PDB entry 8J78 | electron microscopy, 3.88 A resolution | chains F and K of the 12 polymer chains in the assembly

Chain F:
Protein: Methylcrotonoyl-CoA carboxylase beta chain, mitochondrial
Source organism: Homo sapiens
Notes: EC 6.4.1.4
Reference sequence: Q9HCC0 (MCCB_HUMAN); residues 1-563 here = UniProt positions 1-563
Chain sequence (563 residues; each row starts with the number of its first residue):
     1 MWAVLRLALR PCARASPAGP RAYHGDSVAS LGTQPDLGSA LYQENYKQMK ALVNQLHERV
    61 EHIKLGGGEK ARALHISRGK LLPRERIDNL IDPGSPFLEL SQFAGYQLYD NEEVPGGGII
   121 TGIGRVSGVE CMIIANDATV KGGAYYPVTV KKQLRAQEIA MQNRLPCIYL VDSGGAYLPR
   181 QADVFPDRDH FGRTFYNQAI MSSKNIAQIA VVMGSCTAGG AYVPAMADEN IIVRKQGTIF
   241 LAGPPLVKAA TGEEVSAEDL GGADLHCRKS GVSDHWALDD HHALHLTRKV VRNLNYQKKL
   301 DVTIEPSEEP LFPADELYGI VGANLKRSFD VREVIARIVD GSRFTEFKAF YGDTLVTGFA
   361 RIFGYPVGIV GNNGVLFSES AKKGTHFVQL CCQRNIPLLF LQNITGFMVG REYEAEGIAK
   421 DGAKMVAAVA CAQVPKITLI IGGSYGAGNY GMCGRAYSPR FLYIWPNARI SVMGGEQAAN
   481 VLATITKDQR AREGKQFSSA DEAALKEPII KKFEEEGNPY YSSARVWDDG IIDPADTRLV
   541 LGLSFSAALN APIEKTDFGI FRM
Unresolved in the structure: 1-22
Curated features (UniProtKB/Swiss-Prot):
  - region: R343 to N372 (Acyl-CoA binding)
  - modified residue: K70 (N6-acetyllysine), K141 (N6-succinyllysine), K495 (N6-acetyllysine), K511 (N6-acetyllysine)
  - natural variant: S39 (S39F: In MCC2D), G68 (G68V: In MCC2D; uncertain significance), E99 (E99Q: In MCC2D), S101 (S101F: In MCC2D), G105 (G105R: In MCC2D; uncertain significance), G118 (deletion: In MCC2D), C131 (C131F: In MCC2D), T139 (T139I: In MCC2D), Y146 (Y146N: In MCC2D), K152 (K152T: In MCC2D), R155 (R155Q: In MCC2D; R155W: In MCC2D), N163 (N163D: In MCC2D; uncertain significance), 42 further natural variant entries in UniProt
Small-molecule neighbours: BTI (5-(hexahydro-2-oxo-1H-thieno[3,4-d]imidazol-6-yl)pentanal): L246, A249, A250
Reported in the primary citation:
  - catalytic residues: F407, A447 (proposed by the authors, not directly observed)

Chain K:
Protein: Methylcrotonoyl-CoA carboxylase subunit alpha, mitochondrial
Source organism: Homo sapiens
Notes: EC 6.4.1.4
Reference sequence: Q96RQ3 (MCCA_HUMAN); residue numbers follow UniProt; this construct covers 1-725
Chain sequence (725 residues; row label = number of the first residue in the row):
     1 MAAASAVSVL LVAAERNRWH RLPSLLLPPR TWVWRQRTMK YTTATGRNIT KVLIANRGEI
    61 ACRVMRTAKK LGVQTVAVYS EADRNSMHVD MADEAYSIGP APSQQSYLSM EKIIQVAKTS
   121 AAQAIHPGCG FLSENMEFAE LCKQEGIIFI GPPPSAIRDM GIKSTSKSIM AAAGVPVVEG
   181 YHGEDQSDQC LKEHARRIGY PVMIKAVRGG GGKGMRIVRS EQEFQEQLES ARREAKKSFN
   241 DDAMLIEKFV DTPRHVEVQV FGDHHGNAVY LFERDCSVQR RHQKIIEEAP APGIKSEVRK
   301 KLGEAAVRAA KAVNYVGAGT VEFIMDSKHN FCFMEMNTRL QVEHPVTEMI TGTDLVEWQL
   361 RIAAGEKIPL SQEEITLQGH AFEARIYAED PSNNFMPVAG PLVHLSTPRA DPSTRIETGV
   421 RQGDEVSVHY DPMIAKLVVW AADRQAALTK LRYSLRQYNI VGLHTNIDFL LNLSGHPEFE
   481 AGNVHTDFIP QHHKQLLLSR KAAAKESLCQ AALGLILKEK AMTDTFTLQA HDQFSPFSSS
   541 SGRRLNISYT RNMTLKDGKN NVAIAVTYNH DGSYSMQIED KTFQVLGNLY SEGDCTYLKC
   601 SVNGVASKAK LIILENTIYL FSKEGSIEID IPVPKYLSSV SSQETQGGPL APMTGTIEKV
   661 FVKAGDKVKA GDSLMVMIAM KMEHTIKSPK DGTVKKVFYR EGAQANRHTP LVEFEEEESD
   721 KRESE
Unresolved in the structure: 1-46, 366-379, 718-725

Interface between chain F and chain K:
Pairs across the interface (5):
  Y23(F) - M522(K)  hydrophobic
  Y23(F) - F526(K)
  H24(F) - F526(K)
  S27(F) - L637(K)
  V28(F) - L637(K)  hydrophobic
Other interface residues (no listed pair), chain F (6 interface residues in all): G25, A29
Other interface residues (no listed pair), chain K (5 interface residues in all): E519, T523

Overview:
6 residues of chain F face 5 of chain K across their interface. Ligands of chain F: compound BTI. From the
paper: catalytic residues F407(F) and A447(F).
Chain F is Methylcrotonoyl-CoA carboxylase beta chain, mitochondrial and chain K is Methylcrotonoyl-CoA
carboxylase subunit alpha, mitochondrial, both from Homo sapiens; the structure, Human 3-methylcrotonyl-CoA
carboxylase in BCCP-H2 state, was determined by electron microscopy (same publication as 7YBU, 8J4Z, 8J7D,
8JAK, 8JAW, 8JXL and 3 further entries).
